PDB entry 1QPR | X-ray diffraction, 2.45 A resolution | chains A and B

== Chain A (and B) ==
Protein: Quinolinic acid phosphoribosyltransferase
Source organism: Mycobacterium tuberculosis H37Rv
Notes: EC 2.4.2.19; chain B of this document is another copy of the same molecule, construct and numbering; everything in this record applies to it too
UniProtKB: O06594 (NADC_MYCTU); residue numbers follow UniProt; this construct covers 2-285
Sequence (284 residues; row label = number of the first residue in the row):
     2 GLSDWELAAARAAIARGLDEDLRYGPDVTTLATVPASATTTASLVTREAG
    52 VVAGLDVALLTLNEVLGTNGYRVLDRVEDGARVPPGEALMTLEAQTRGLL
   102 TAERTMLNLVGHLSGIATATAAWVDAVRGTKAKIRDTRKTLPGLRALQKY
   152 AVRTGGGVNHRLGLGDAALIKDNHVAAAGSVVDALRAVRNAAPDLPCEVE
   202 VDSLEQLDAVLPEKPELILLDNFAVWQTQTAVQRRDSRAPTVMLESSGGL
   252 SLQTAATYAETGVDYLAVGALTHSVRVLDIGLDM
Ligand contacts:
  - phthalic acid (PHT): D137, T138, R139, K140, H161, R162, L170, K172, L220, S248, A268
  - PPC (1-O-[(R)-hydroxy(phosphonomethyl)phosphoryl]-5-O-phosphono-alpha-D-ribofuranose): T138, K140, K172, D173, E201, L220, D222, N223, S248, G249, A268, V269, G270, A271, H274

== Chain A / chain B interface ==
Pairs across the interface - 95 pairs, chain A then chain B:
  W6(A) - R24(B)
  W6(A) - Y25(B)
  A14(A) - P143(B)
  R17(A) - R17(B)
  G18(A) - P143(B)
  E21(A) - P143(B)
  E21(A) - G144(B)  hydrogen bond (side chain-backbone)
  E21(A) - L145(B)  hydrogen bond (side chain-backbone)
  E21(A) - R146(B)  hydrogen bond (side chain-backbone)
  E21(A) - L163(B)
  D22(A) - R139(B)  salt bridge
  D22(A) - R146(B)  salt bridge
  D22(A) - G164(B)
  D22(A) - L165(B)  hydrogen bond (backbone-backbone)
  R24(A) - W6(B)
  Y25(A) - W6(B)
  Y25(A) - L163(B)
  Y25(A) - G166(B)
  Y25(A) - D167(B)
  G26(A) - G166(B)
  P27(A) - G166(B)
  D28(A) - L165(B)
  V29(A) - L165(B)
  V29(A) - A193(B)  hydrophobic
  V29(A) - L196(B)  hydrophobic
  T30(A) - A169(B)
  T30(A) - L170(B)
  T30(A) - H175(B)  hydrogen bond
  T31(A) - H175(B)
  A33(A) - A188(B)
  A33(A) - A192(B)  hydrophobic
  T34(A) - H175(B)  hydrogen bond
  V35(A) - A178(B)  hydrophobic
  L101(A) - N174(B)
  E104(A) - N174(B)  hydrogen bond
  R105(A) - R139(B)
  R105(A) - K140(B)
  N109(A) - R139(B)  hydrogen bond (side chain-backbone)
  N109(A) - K140(B)
  N109(A) - T141(B)  hydrogen bond (side chain-backbone)
  L110(A) - P143(B)  hydrophobic
  H113(A) - L142(B)
  R139(A) - D22(B)  salt bridge
  R139(A) - R105(B)
  R139(A) - N109(B)  hydrogen bond (backbone-side chain)
  K140(A) - N109(B)
  T141(A) - N109(B)  hydrogen bond (backbone-side chain)
  L142(A) - E21(B)
  L142(A) - H113(B)
  P143(A) - A14(B)
  P143(A) - E21(B)
  P143(A) - L110(B)  hydrophobic
  G144(A) - E21(B)  hydrogen bond (backbone-side chain)
  L145(A) - E21(B)  hydrogen bond (backbone-side chain)
  R146(A) - E21(B)  hydrogen bond (backbone-side chain)
  R146(A) - D22(B)  salt bridge
  L163(A) - E21(B)
  L163(A) - Y25(B)
  G164(A) - D22(B)
  G164(A) - Y25(B)
  L165(A) - D22(B)  hydrogen bond (backbone-backbone)
  L165(A) - D28(B)
  L165(A) - V29(B)
  G166(A) - Y25(B)
  G166(A) - P27(B)
  D167(A) - Y25(B)
  A169(A) - T30(B)
  L170(A) - T30(B)
  N174(A) - L101(B)
  N174(A) - E104(B)  hydrogen bond
  N174(A) - L283(B)  hydrogen bond (side chain-backbone)
  N174(A) - M285(B)
  H175(A) - T30(B)  hydrogen bond
  H175(A) - T31(B)
  H175(A) - T34(B)  hydrogen bond
  H175(A) - L101(B)
  A185(A) - T34(B)
  A188(A) - A33(B)
  V189(A) - T34(B)
  A192(A) - A33(B)  hydrophobic
  A193(A) - V29(B)  hydrophobic
  L196(A) - V29(B)  hydrophobic
  H274(A) - V276(B)
  H274(A) - V278(B)
  S275(A) - V276(B)
  S275(A) - R277(B)
  S275(A) - V278(B)  hydrogen bond (side chain-backbone)
  V276(A) - H274(B)
  V276(A) - S275(B)
  V276(A) - V276(B)
  R277(A) - S275(B)
  V278(A) - H274(B)
  V278(A) - S275(B)  hydrogen bond (backbone-side chain)
  L283(A) - N174(B)  hydrogen bond (backbone-side chain)
  M285(A) - N174(B)
Interface residues without a listed pair, chain A (59 interface residues in all): L23, T102, A147, A177, A178, A179
Interface residues without a listed pair, chain B (58 interface residues in all): G18, G26, V35, T102, A147, A168, A179, A185, V189

== Summary ==
59 residues of chain A face 58 of chain B across their interface; the contacts include 22 hydrogen bonds and 4
salt bridges. Polar pairs include D22(A)-R139(B), D22(A)-R146(B) and E21(A)-G144(B). Bound to chain A:
phthalic acid and compound PPC.
Chain A and chain B are both Quinolinic acid phosphoribosyltransferase (Mycobacterium tuberculosis H37Rv); the
structure, Quinolinate phosphoribosyltransferase (QAPRTASE) from mycobacterium tuberculosis in complex with
phthalate and prpcp, was determined by X-ray diffraction (same publication as 1QPN, 1QPQ and 1QPO).
